PDB entry 8H63 | X-ray diffraction, 1.53 A resolution | chains A and B

== Chain A ==
Name: Internalin A
From: Listeria monocytogenes serovar 1/2a
UniProtKB: P0DJM0 (INLA_LISMO); numbering as in UniProt (aligned over 36-496)
Chain sequence (462 residues; numbered 35 to 496; the number before each row is that of its first residue):
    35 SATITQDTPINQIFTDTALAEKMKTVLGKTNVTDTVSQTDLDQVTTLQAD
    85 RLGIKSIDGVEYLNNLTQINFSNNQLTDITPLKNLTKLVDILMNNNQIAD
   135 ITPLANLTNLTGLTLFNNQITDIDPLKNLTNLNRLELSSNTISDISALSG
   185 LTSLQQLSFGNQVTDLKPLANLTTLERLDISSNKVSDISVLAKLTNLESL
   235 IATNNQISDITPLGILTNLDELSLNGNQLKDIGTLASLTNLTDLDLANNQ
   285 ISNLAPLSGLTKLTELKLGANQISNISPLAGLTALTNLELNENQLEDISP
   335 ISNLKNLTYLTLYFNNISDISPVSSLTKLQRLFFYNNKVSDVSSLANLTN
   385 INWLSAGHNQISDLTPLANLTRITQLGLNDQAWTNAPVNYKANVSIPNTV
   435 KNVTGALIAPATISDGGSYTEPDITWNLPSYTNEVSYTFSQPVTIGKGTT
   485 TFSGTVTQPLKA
Sequence notes: expression tag (35)
Ion coordination: Na+ site 1: Ser355, Ser358; Na+ site 2 near Glu455 (its only coordinating residue here); Na+ site 3: Thr466, Glu468
Swiss-Prot annotation at these positions:
  - natural variant: Thr51 (T51A: In strain: EGD-SmR / Serovar 1/2a), Val94 (V94L: In strain: EGD-SmR / Serovar 1/2a, F4233 /Serotype 1/2b and 3 more), Asn118 (N118D: In strain: EGD-SmR / Serovar 1/2a, F4233 /Serotype 1/2b and 3 more), Thr142 (T142S: In strain: F5782 / Serotype 4b and H4), Ser187 (S187N: In strain: EGD-SmR / Serovar 1/2a, F4233 /Serotype 1/2b and 2 more), Phe193 (F193L: In strain: F5782 / Serotype 4b, F4233 /Serotype 1/2b and 1 more), Leu253 (L253W: In strain: F4233 / Serotype 1/2b and F6789 /Serotype 1/2b), Ser292 (S292P: In strain: F4233 / Serotype 1/2b and F5782 /Serotype 4b; S292R: In strain: F6789 / Serotype 1/2b), Asn321 (N321S: In strain: H4), Asn381 (N381S: In strain: H4), Ala416 (A416E: In strain: F4233 / Serotype 1/2b, F6789 /Serotype 1/2b and 1 more), Thr454 (T454A: In strain: EGD-SmR / Serovar 1/2a and H4), 2 further natural variant entries in UniProt
  - mutagenesis: Phe150 (F150A: No longer binds human cadherin-1 (CDH1) domain 1), Ser192 (S192N: 40-fold increased affinity for human CDH1 domain 1. 6700-fold increased affinity for CDH1, better adhesion to human Caco cells, 1000-fold more virulent in mice; when associated with S-369), Gly194 (G194SS: Increased affinity for human CDH1 domain 1), Tyr343 (Y343A: No longer binds human CDH1 domain 1), Tyr347 (Y347A: Decreased affinity for human CDH1 domain 1), Phe367 (F367A: No longer binds human CDH1 domain 1), Tyr369 (Y369A: Increased affinity for human CDH1 domain 1; Y369S: 170-fold increased affinity for human CDH1 domain 1 ...), Trp387 (W387A: No longer binds human CDH1 domain 1)

== Chain B ==
Name: VHH10
From: Lama glama
Chain sequence (120 residues; numbered 1 to 120; the number before each row is that of its first residue):
     1 ELQLVESGGGLVQAGGSLTVSCAASGSAFSVNVMGWSRQAPGKERELVAG
    51 ITRRGNTYYADTVKGRFTISRDNAKNTLYLQMNSLKPEDTAMYYCAALAD
   101 IATMGPNDYWGQGTQVTVSG
Unresolved in the structure: 1
Cystine bridges: Cys22-Cys95

== Chain A / chain B interface ==
Residue-residue contacts (44):
  Asn129(A) - Gln3(B)  hydrogen bond
  Asn151(A) - Gln3(B)
  Asn151(A) - Ser25(B)
  Ser173(A) - Gly26(B)
  Ser173(A) - Ser27(B)  hydrogen bond (side chain-backbone)
  Ser216(A) - Ser27(B)
  Ser216(A) - Ser30(B)
  Asn238(A) - Ser30(B)  hydrogen bond
  Asn238(A) - Arg53(B)  hydrogen bond
  Asn259(A) - Val31(B)
  Gly260(A) - Arg53(B)
  Asn282(A) - Arg53(B)
  Ala304(A) - Arg54(B)  hydrogen bond (backbone-side chain)
  Asn305(A) - Arg54(B)  hydrogen bond (backbone-side chain)
  Glu326(A) - Thr52(B)  hydrogen bond
  Glu326(A) - Arg54(B)  hydrogen bond (backbone-side chain)
  Glu326(A) - Asn56(B)  hydrogen bond
  Tyr347(A) - Val33(B)
  Tyr347(A) - Asp100(B)
  Tyr347(A) - Ile101(B)  hydrophobic
  Phe348(A) - Asn56(B)
  Phe348(A) - Thr57(B)
  Phe367(A) - Ala99(B)
  Phe367(A) - Asp100(B)
  Tyr369(A) - Tyr58(B)  hydrophobic
  Tyr369(A) - Ile101(B)  hydrophobic
  Tyr369(A) - Ala102(B)  hydrophobic
  Trp387(A) - Ala99(B)  hydrophobic
  Trp387(A) - Thr103(B)  hydrogen bond
  Trp387(A) - Met104(B)
  Trp387(A) - Gly105(B)
  Ser389(A) - Asp100(B)  hydrogen bond
  Ser389(A) - Thr103(B)
  Gln409(A) - Met104(B)  hydrogen bond (side chain-backbone)
  Gln409(A) - Gly105(B)  hydrogen bond (side chain-backbone)
  Gln409(A) - Pro106(B)
  Leu410(A) - Thr103(B)
  Gly411(A) - Thr103(B)
  Asn413(A) - Tyr58(B)  hydrogen bond
  Asn413(A) - Asp61(B)  hydrogen bond
  Asp414(A) - Asp61(B)
  Asp414(A) - Lys64(B)  salt bridge
  Thr485(A) - Asp61(B)
  Ser487(A) - Asp61(B)  hydrogen bond
Also at the interface, not in a pair above, chain A (32 interface residues in all): Arg85, Asn107, Ser215, Thr237, Asn261, Asn283, Gln306, Arg365
Also at the interface, not in a pair above, chain B (26 interface residues in all): Tyr59, Ala60, Tyr109

== Overview ==
32 residues of chain A face 26 of chain B across their interface, with 16 hydrogen bonds and 1 salt bridge.
Polar pairs include Asp414(A)-Lys64(B), Asn129(A)-Gln3(B) and Ser173(A)-Ser27(B). Curated annotation (UniProt)
lists 8 mutagenesis sites on chain A.
Here chain A is Internalin A (Listeria monocytogenes serovar 1/2a) and chain B is VHH10 (Lama glama). Entry
8H63 (Crystal structure of Internalin A from Listeria monocytogenes with nanobody VHH10 bound) was determined
by X-ray diffraction (same publication as 8H64).
